Entry 6M6B (electron microscopy, 4.10 A resolution (low resolution: residue-level contacts below are approximate; hydrogen-bond / salt-bridge calls are withheld)); this record covers chains M and N of the 8 polymer chains in the assembly.

# Chain M
Molecule: Transcription-repair-coupling factor
From: Thermus thermophilus (strain HB27 / ATCC BAA-163 / DSM 7039)
Notes: EC 3.6.4.-
UniProtKB: Q72KB4 (Q72KB4_THET2); numbering as in UniProt (aligned over 1-978)
Amino-acid sequence (978 residues; each row starts with the number of its first residue):
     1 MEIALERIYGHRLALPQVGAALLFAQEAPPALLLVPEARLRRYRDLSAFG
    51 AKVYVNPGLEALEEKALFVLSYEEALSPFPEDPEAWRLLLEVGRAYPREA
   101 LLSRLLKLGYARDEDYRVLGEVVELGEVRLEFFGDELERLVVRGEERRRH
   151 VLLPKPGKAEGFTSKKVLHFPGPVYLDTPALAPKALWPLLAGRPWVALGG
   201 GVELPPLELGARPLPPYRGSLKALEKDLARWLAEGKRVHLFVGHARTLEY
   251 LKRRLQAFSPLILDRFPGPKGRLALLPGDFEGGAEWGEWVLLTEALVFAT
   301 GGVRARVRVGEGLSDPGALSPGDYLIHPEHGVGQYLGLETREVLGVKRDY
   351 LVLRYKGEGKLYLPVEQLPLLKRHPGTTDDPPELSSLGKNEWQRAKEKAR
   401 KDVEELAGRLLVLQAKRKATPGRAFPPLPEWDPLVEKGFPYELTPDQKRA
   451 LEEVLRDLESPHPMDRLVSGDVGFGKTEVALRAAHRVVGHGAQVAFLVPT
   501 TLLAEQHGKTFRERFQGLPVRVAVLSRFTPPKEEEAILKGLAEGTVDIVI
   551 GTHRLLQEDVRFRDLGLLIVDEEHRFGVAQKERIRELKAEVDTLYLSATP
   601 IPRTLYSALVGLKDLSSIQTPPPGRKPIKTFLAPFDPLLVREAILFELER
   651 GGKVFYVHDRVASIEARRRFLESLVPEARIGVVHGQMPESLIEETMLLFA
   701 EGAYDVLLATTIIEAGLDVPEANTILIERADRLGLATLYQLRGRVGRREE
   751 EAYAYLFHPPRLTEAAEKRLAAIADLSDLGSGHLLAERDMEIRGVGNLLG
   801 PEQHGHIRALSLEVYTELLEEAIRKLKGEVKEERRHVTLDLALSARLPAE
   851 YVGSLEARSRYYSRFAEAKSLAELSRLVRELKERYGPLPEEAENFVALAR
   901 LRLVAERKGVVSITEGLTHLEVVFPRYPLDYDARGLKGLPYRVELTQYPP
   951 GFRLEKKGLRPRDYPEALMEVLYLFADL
Disordered / not traced: 1-321, 375-405, 797-810, 826-978
Residues lining bound ligands: ATP-gamma-S (AGS; phosphothiophosphoric acid-adenylate ester): Phe439, Tyr441, Glu442, Leu443, Thr444, Gln447, Val472, Gly473, Phe474, Gly475, Lys476, Thr477, Pro621, Pro622, Pro623, Asp718, Gln740, Arg744, Arg747, Arg748
From the paper describing this entry:
  - catalytic residues: Glu572

# Chain N
Molecule: nontemplate strand DNA
Sequence (63 nucleotides; each row starts with the number of its first residue; numbers below 1 keep their minus sign (DC-23 is residue -23)):
   -23 CGAAAAGAAGCTTTGCTTAATAATCCATATGGTTGGGCTACCTCTCCATG
    27 ACGGCGAATACCC
Disordered / not traced: -23 to 0, 16-26

# Interface between chain M and chain N
Residue-residue contacts - 16 pairs, chain M then chain N:
  His574(M) with DG12(N)
  Arg575(M) with DG12(N)
  Gly577(M) with DG11(N)
  Val578(M) with DG11(N); DG12(N)
  Ala579(M) with DT10(N); DG11(N)
  Gln580(M) with DT10(N); DG11(N)
  Lys581(M) with DG12(N)
  Arg732(M) with DC14(N)
  Leu733(M) with DC14(N)
  Gly734(M) with DG13(N)
  Thr737(M) with DG13(N)
  Thr763(M) with DT15(N)
  Arg769(M) with DC14(N)
Interface residues without a listed pair, chain M (17 interface residues in all): Phe576, Pro688, Asp731, Ala736
Interface residues without a listed pair, chain N (7 interface residues in all): DT4

# Overview
Chain M and chain N form an interface of 17 and 7 residues respectively. Ligands of chain M: ATP-gamma-S. The
paper reports the catalytic residue Glu572(M).
Here chain M is Transcription-repair-coupling factor (Thermus thermophilus (strain HB27 / ATCC BAA-163 / DSM
7039)) and chain N is nontemplate strand DNA. Entry 6M6B (Cryo-EM structure of Thermus thermophilus Mfd in
complex with RNA polymerase and ATP-gamma-S) was determined by electron microscopy (same publication as 6M6A
and 6M6C).
